Entry 8JAM (electron microscopy, 3.92 A resolution); this record covers chains H and L of the 3 polymer chains in the assembly.

[Chain H]
Molecule: H chain of W328-6H2
Organism: Homo sapiens
Amino-acid sequence (107 residues; each row starts with the number of its first residue):
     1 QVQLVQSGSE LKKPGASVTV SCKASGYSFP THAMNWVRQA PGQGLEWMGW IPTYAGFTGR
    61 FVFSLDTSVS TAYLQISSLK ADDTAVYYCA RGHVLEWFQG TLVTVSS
Disulfides: C22-C89

[Chain L]
Molecule: L chain of W328-6H2
Organism: Homo sapiens
Amino-acid sequence (112 residues; row label = number of the first residue in the row; numbering starts at 0):
     0 DVVMTQSPLS LSVTPGQPAS ISCKSSQTLL HSDGQTSFYW YLQKPGQSPQ LLIYDISSRF
    60 SGVPDRFSGS GSGTDFTLKI SRVEAEDVGV YYCMQGTQFP WTFGQGTKVE IK
Unresolved in the structure: 0
Disulfides: C22-C92
Reported in the primary citation:
  - conformationally variable residues (loop rearrangement): L29 to F37

[Interface between chain H and chain L]
Residue-residue contacts - 15 pairs, chain H then chain L:
  N35(H) - P99(L)
  Q39(H) - Q42(L)  hydrogen bond
  Q39(H) - Y91(L)  hydrogen bond
  L45(H) - Y91(L)
  L45(H) - F102(L)
  W47(H) - P99(L)
  W47(H) - W100(L)
  W50(H) - P99(L)  hydrophobic
  Y88(H) - Q42(L)  hydrogen bond
  Y88(H) - S47(L)
  Y88(H) - P48(L)
  E96(H) - L50(L)
  F98(H) - Y40(L)  hydrophobic
  F98(H) - S47(L)  hydrogen bond (backbone-side chain)
  F98(H) - P48(L)
Interface residues without a listed pair, chain H (14 interface residues in all): V37, Q43, G44, L95, Q99, G100
Interface residues without a listed pair, chain L (14 interface residues in all): Q46, I52, V62, T96, G103

[Summary]
The chain H/chain L interface involves 14 residues from each chain, with 4 hydrogen bonds. Polar pairs include
Q39(H)-Q42(L), Q39(H)-Y91(L) and Y88(H)-Q42(L). The paper reports conformational variability at L29(L).
Here chain H is H chain of W328-6H2 and chain L is L chain of W328-6H2, both from Homo sapiens. Entry 8JAM
(Cryo-EM structure of Omicron BA.1 RBD in complex with W328-6H2 (local refinement)) was determined by electron
microscopy, deposited together with 8JAG and 8JAP.
